PDB entry 7X95 | electron microscopy, 3.90 A resolution | chains A and H of the 3 polymer chains in the assembly

Chain A:
Molecule: Spike glycoprotein
Organism: Severe acute respiratory syndrome coronavirus 2
Reference sequence: P0DTC2 (SPIKE_SARS2); residue numbers follow UniProt; this construct covers 1-1208
Sequence (1278 residues; each row starts with the number of its first residue):
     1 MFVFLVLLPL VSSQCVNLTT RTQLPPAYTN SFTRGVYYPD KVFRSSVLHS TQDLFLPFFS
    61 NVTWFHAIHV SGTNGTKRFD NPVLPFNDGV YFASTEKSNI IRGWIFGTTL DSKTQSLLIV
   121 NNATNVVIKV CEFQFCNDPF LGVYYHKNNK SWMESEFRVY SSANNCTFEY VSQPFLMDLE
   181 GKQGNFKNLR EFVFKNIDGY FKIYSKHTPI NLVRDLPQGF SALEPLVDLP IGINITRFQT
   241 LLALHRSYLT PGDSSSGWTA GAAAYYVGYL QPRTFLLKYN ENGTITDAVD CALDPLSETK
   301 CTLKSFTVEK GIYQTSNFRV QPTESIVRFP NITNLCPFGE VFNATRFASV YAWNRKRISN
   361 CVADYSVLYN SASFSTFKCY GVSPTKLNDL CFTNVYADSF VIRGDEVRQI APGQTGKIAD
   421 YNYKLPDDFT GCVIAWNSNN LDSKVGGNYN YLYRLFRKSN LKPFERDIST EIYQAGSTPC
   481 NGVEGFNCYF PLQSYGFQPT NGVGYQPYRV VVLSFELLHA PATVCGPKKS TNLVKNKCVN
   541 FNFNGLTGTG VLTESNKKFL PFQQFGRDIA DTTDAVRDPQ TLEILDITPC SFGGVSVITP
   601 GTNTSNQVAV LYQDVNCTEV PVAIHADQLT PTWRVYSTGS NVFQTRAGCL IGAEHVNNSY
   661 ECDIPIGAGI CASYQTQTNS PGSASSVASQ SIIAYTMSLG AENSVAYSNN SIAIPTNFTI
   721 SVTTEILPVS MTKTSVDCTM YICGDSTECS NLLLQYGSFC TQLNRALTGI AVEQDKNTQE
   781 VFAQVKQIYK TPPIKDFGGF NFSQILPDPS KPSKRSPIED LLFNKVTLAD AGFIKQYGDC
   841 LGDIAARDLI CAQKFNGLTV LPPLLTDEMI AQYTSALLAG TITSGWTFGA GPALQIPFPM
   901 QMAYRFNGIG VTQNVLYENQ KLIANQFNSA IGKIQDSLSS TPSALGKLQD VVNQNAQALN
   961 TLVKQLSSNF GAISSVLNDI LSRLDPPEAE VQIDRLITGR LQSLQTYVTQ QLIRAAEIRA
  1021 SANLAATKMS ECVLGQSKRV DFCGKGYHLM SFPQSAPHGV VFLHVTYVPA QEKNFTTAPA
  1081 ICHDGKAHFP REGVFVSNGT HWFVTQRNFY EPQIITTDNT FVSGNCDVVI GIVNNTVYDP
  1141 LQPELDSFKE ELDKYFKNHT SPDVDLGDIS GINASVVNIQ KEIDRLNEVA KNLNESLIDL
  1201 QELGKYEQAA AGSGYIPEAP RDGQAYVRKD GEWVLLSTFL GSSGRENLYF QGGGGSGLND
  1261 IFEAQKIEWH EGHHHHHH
Not modelled in the structure: 1-331, 529-1278
Disulfide bonds: Cys336-Cys361, Cys379-Cys432, Cys391-Cys525, Cys480-Cys488
Covalent attachments: N-acetylglucosamine (NAG) linked to Asn343
Differences from the reference sequence: engineered mutation Gly682 (Arg in P0DTC2), Ser683 (Arg in P0DTC2), Ser685 (Arg in P0DTC2), Pro817 (Phe in P0DTC2), Pro892 (Ala in P0DTC2), Pro899 (Ala in P0DTC2), Pro942 (Ala in P0DTC2), Pro986 (Lys in P0DTC2), Pro987 (Val in P0DTC2); expression tag (1209-1278)
Curated features (UniProtKB/Swiss-Prot):
  - region: Asn280 to Cys301 (Putative superantigen), Arg403 to Asp405 (Integrin-binding motif), Asn448 to Phe456 (Immunodominant HLA epitope recognized by the CD8+), Pro681, Ala684 (Putative superantigen), Ser816 to Tyr837 (Fusion peptide 1), Lys835 to Phe855 (Fusion peptide 2), Asp1163 to Glu1202 (Heptad repeat 2)
  - site: Arg815, Ser816 (Cleavage)
  - glycosylation: Asn17 (N-linked (GlcNAc...) (complex) asparagine), Asn61 (N-linked (GlcNAc...) (hybrid) asparagine), Asn74 (N-linked (GlcNAc...) (complex) asparagine), Asn122 (N-linked (GlcNAc...) (hybrid) asparagine), Asn149 (N-linked (GlcNAc...) (complex) asparagine), Asn165 (N-linked (GlcNAc...) (complex) asparagine), Asn234 (N-linked (GlcNAc...) (high mannose) asparagine), Asn282 (N-linked (GlcNAc...) (complex) asparagine), Thr323 (O-linked (GalNAc) threonine), Ser325 (O-linked (HexNAc...) serine), Asn331 (N-linked (GlcNAc...) (complex) asparagine), Asn343 (N-linked (GlcNAc...) (complex) asparagine), Asn603 (N-linked (GlcNAc...) (hybrid) asparagine), Asn616 (N-linked (GlcNAc...) (complex) asparagine), Asn657 (N-linked (GlcNAc...) (complex) asparagine), Thr676 (O-linked (GlcNAc...) threonine), Thr678 (O-linked (GlcNAc...) threonine), Asn709 (N-linked (GlcNAc...) (high mannose) asparagine), Asn717 (N-linked (GlcNAc...) (hybrid) asparagine), Asn801 (N-linked (GlcNAc...) (hybrid) asparagine) and 6 more in UniProt
  - natural variant: Leu5 (L5F: In strain: Iota/B.1.526), Ser13 (S13I: In strain: Epsilon/B.1.427/B.1.429), Leu18 (L18F: In strain: Beta/B.1.351, Gamma/P.1 and 1 more), Thr19 (T19I: In strain: Omicron/BQ.1.1, Omicron/XBB.1.5 and 1 more; T19R: In strain: Delta/B.1.617.2, Omicron/BA.2 and 4 more), Thr20 (T20N: In strain: Gamma/P.1), Leu24 to Ala27 (sequence variant, change not given here; In strain: Omicron/BA.2, Omicron/BA.2.12.1 and 6 more), Pro26 (P26S: In strain: Gamma/P.1), Gln52 (Q52H: In strain: Omicron/EG.5.1), Ala67 (A67V: In strain: Eta/B.1.525, Omicron/BA.1), His69 to Val70 (deletion: In strain: Alpha/B.1.1.7, Eta/B.1.525 and 5 more), Gly75 (G75V: In strain: Lambda/C.37), Thr76 (T76I: In strain: Lambda/C.37), 82 further natural variant entries in UniProt
  - mutagenesis: His69 to Val70 (Increased incorporation of cleaved spike into virions), Asn121 (N121Q: Partial loss of biliverdin affinity), Arg190 (R190K: Partial loss of biliverdin affinity), Asn234 (N234Q: Increased resistance to neutralizing antibodies), Asn331 (N331Q: Reduced viral infectivity), Asn343 (N343Q: Reduced viral infectivity), Leu452 (L452R: Increased resistance to neutralizing antibodies. Decreases HLA binding to NF9 epitope. Increased binding affinity to human ACE2), Tyr453 (Y453F: Decreased HLA binding to NF9 epitope. Increased binding affinity to human ACE2), Ala475 (A475V: Increased resistance to neutralizing antibodies), Val483 (V483A: Increased resistance to neutralizing antibodies), Glu484 (E484D: Increased replication in human TMEM106B overexpressing cells), Phe490 (F490L: Increased resistance to neutralizing antibodies and human covalescent sera neutralization), 12 further mutagenesis entries in UniProt

Chain H:
Molecule: Ab709 heavy chain
Organism: Homo sapiens
Sequence (266 residues; numbered -23 to 242; the number before each row is that of its first residue; numbers below 1 keep their minus sign (Met-23 is residue -23)):
   -23 MDPKGSLSWR ILLFLSLAFE LSYGQVQLVE SGGGVVQPGK SLRLSCAASG FTFSSYAMHW
    37 VRLAPGKGLE WVAVISPDGK NKYYVDSVKG RSTISRDNSK NTLYLLMNSL RAEDTAVYYC
    97 ATTQSLWFGQ FYYIYGMDVW GQGTTVTVSS ASTKGPSVFP LAPSSKSTSG GTAALGCLVK
   157 DYFPEPVTVS WNSGALTSGV HTFPAVLQSS GLYSLSSVVT VPSSSLGTQT YICNVNHKPS
   217 NTKVDKKVEP KSCENLYFQG HHHHHH
Not modelled in the structure: -23 to 1, 125-242
Disulfide bonds: Cys22-Cys96

Interface between chain A and chain H:
Contacting residue pairs (15; chain A residue first):
  Lys417(A) - Phe107(H)
  Lys417(A) - Tyr109(H)  hydrogen bond
  Tyr421(A) - Phe107(H)
  Leu455(A) - Tyr109(H)
  Phe456(A) - Phe104(H)  hydrophobic
  Phe456(A) - Phe107(H)  hydrophobic
  Phe456(A) - Tyr109(H)  hydrophobic
  Phe456(A) - Ile110(H)  hydrophobic
  Tyr473(A) - Phe104(H)  hydrophobic
  Phe486(A) - Gln100(H)
  Phe486(A) - Ser101(H)
  Phe486(A) - Asp114(H)
  Tyr489(A) - Ser101(H)  hydrogen bond
  Tyr489(A) - Phe104(H)  hydrophobic
  Tyr489(A) - Ile110(H)
Also at the interface, not in a pair above, chain A (9 interface residues in all): Ala475, Asn487
Also at the interface, not in a pair above, chain H (8 interface residues in all): Leu102

Overview:
The interface between chain A and chain H involves 9 residues on one side and 8 on the other; the contacts
include 2 hydrogen bonds. Among the polar pairs are Lys417(A)-Tyr109(H) and Tyr489(A)-Ser101(H).
N-acetylglucosamine is covalently linked to Asn343(A).
Here chain A is Spike glycoprotein (Severe acute respiratory syndrome coronavirus 2) and chain H is Ab709
heavy chain (Homo sapiens). Entry 7X95 (The SARS-CoV-2 receptor binding domain bound with the Fab fragment of
a human neutralizing antibody Ab709) was determined by electron microscopy together with 7Y6L, 7Y6N, 7X93,
7X94 and 7X96 from the same study.
